8HHB - chains A and E of the 7 polymer chains in the assembly; structure by electron microscopy, 3.50 A resolution.

== Chain A ==
Name: ATP synthase subunit alpha
Source organism: Bacillus sp. PS3
Notes: EC 7.1.2.2
Reference sequence: A0A0M3VGF9 (A0A0M3VGF9_BACP3); numbering as in UniProt (aligned over 2-502)
Sequence (501 residues; row label = number of the first residue in the row):
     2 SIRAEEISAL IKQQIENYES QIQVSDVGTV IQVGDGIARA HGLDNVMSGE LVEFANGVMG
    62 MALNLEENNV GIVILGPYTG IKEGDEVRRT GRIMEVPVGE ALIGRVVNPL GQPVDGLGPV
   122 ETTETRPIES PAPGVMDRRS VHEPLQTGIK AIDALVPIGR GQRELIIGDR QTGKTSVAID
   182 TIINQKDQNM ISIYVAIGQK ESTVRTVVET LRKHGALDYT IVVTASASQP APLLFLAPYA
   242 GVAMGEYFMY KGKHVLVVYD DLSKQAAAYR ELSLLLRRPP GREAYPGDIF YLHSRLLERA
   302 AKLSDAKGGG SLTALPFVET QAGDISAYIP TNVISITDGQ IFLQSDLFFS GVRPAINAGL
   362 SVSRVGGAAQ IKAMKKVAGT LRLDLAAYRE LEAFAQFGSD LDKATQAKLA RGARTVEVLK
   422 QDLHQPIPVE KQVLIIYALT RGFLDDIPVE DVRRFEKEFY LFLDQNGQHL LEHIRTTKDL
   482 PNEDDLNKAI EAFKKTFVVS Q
Not modelled in the structure: 2-23, 502
Construct notes: conflict Pro132 (Arg in A0A0M3VGF9), Ser193 (Cys in A0A0M3VGF9), Phe463 (Trp in A0A0M3VGF9)
Metal / ion sites: Mg2+: Thr176 (together with ATP)
Small-molecule neighbours: ATP (adenosine-5'-triphosphate): Asp170, Arg171, Gln172, Thr173, Gly174, Lys175, Thr176, Ser177, Gln200, Glu320, Phe349, Arg354, Pro355, Gln422, Asp423, Leu424

== Chain E ==
Name: ATP synthase subunit beta
Source organism: Bacillus sp. PS3
Notes: EC 7.1.2.2
Reference sequence: A0A0M4U1P9 (A0A0M4U1P9_BACP3); residues 1-473 here = UniProt positions 1-473
Sequence (484 residues; row label = number of the first residue in the row; numbers below 1 keep their minus sign (Met-10 is residue -10)):
   -10 MHHHHHHHHH HMTRGRVIQV MGPVVDVKFE NGHLPAIYNA LKIQHKARNE NEVDIDLTLE
    50 VALHLGDDTV RTIAMASTDG LIRGMEVIDT GAPISVPVGE VTLGRVFNVL GEPIDLEGDI
   110 PADARRDPIH RPAPKFEELA TEVEILETGI KVVDLLAPYI KGGKIGLFGG AGVGKTVLIQ
   170 ELIHNIAQEH GGISVFAGVG ERTREGNDLY HEMKDSGVIS KTAMVFGQMN EPPGARMRVA
   230 LTGLTMAEYF RDEQGQDVLL FIDNIFRFTQ AGSEVSALLG RMPSAVGYQP TLATEMGQLQ
   290 ERITSTAKGS ITSIQAIYVP ADDYTDPAPA TTFSHLDATT NLERKLAEMG IYPAVDPLAS
   350 TSRALAPEIV GEEHYQVARK VQQTLQRYKE LQDIIAILGM DELSDEDKLV VHRARRIQFF
   410 LSQNFHVAEQ FTGQPGSYVP VKETVRGFKE ILEGKYDHLP EDAFRLVGRI EEVVEKAKAM
   470 GVEV
Not modelled in the structure: -10 to 0, 471-473
Construct notes: initiating methionine (-10); expression tag (-9 to 0)
Small-molecule neighbours: ATP (adenosine-5'-triphosphate): Arg352, Ala355, Glu357

== Interface between chain A and chain E ==
Pairs across the interface (63):
  Gly43(A) with Arg72(E)
  Leu44(A) with Arg72(E), hydrogen bond (backbone-side chain)
  Asp45(A) with Arg72(E)
  Asn46(A) with Ile71(E)
  Val47(A) with Leu70(E); Arg72(E)
  Met48(A) with Asn40(E); Glu41(E); Val42(E), hydrophobic; Gly69(E); Leu70(E); Ile71(E), hydrophobic
  Ser49(A) with Val9(E); Thr67(E); Asp68(E); Gly69(E), hydrogen bond (backbone-backbone); Leu70(E), hydrogen bond (backbone-backbone)
  Asn65(A) with Val9(E)
  Leu66(A) with Gln8(E); Val9(E), hydrogen bond (backbone-backbone); Arg72(E)
  Glu67(A) with Ile7(E); Gln8(E); Met10(E); Arg72(E), hydrogen bond (backbone-side chain)
  Glu68(A) with Ile7(E); Gln8(E)
  Asn70(A) with Arg72(E)
  Val71(A) with Arg72(E)
  Arg90(A) with Asn40(E)
  Ala133(A) with Asn219(E)
  Val136(A) with Thr192(E); Asn196(E), hydrogen bond (backbone-side chain)
  Met137(A) with Ile103(E), hydrophobic; Tyr199(E), hydrophobic
  Arg139(A) with Thr192(E); Asn196(E)
  Arg283(A) with Val275(E); Tyr277(E), hydrogen bond; Asp315(E), salt bridge
  Gly288(A) with Glu263(E)
  Asp289(A) with Glu263(E)
  Phe291(A) with Met218(E), hydrophobic; Arg256(E); Gln259(E)
  Tyr292(A) with Asn219(E); Glu220(E); Pro221(E); Arg225(E); Glu263(E)
  Ser295(A) with Met218(E), hydrogen bond (side chain-backbone)
  Glu299(A) with Thr192(E), hydrogen bond; Met218(E)
  Ile335(A) with Arg191(E), hydrogen bond (backbone-side chain)
  Ser336(A) with Arg191(E), hydrogen bond (backbone-side chain); Arg256(E)
  Ile337(A) with Arg191(E), hydrogen bond (backbone-side chain); Met218(E), hydrophobic
  Thr338(A) with Arg191(E), hydrogen bond (backbone-side chain)
  Asp339(A) with Arg191(E); Arg193(E), salt bridge
  Arg365(A) with Ala160(E)
  Val366(A) with Arg193(E)
Also at the interface, not in a pair above, chain A (44 interface residues in all): Leu64, Thr91, Gly92, Arg93, Ile94, Glu130, Pro134, Gly135, Arg140, Arg164, Pro280, Arg296
Also at the interface, not in a pair above, chain E (38 interface residues in all): Glu39, Asp104, Leu105, Gly195, Phe215, Pro272, Tyr307

== In short ==
The interface between chain A and chain E involves 44 residues on one side and 38 on the other; the contacts
include 13 hydrogen bonds and 2 salt bridges. Among the polar pairs are Arg283(A)-Asp315(E),
Asp339(A)-Arg193(E) and Leu44(A)-Arg72(E). Bound to chain A: ATP.
Here chain A is ATP synthase subunit alpha and chain E is ATP synthase subunit beta, both from Bacillus sp.
PS3. Entry 8HHB (F1 domain of FoF1-ATPase from Bacillus PS3,step waiting,lowATP) was determined by electron
microscopy (same publication as 8HH1, 8HH2, 8HH3, 8HH4, 8HH5, 8HH6 and 5 further entries).
